PDB entry 6NNE | X-ray diffraction, 1.59 A resolution | chain A

== Chain A ==
Protein: Dihydrofolate reductase
From: Mycobacterium tuberculosis (strain ATCC 25177 / H37Ra)
Notes: EC 1.5.1.3
Reference sequence: A5U6B6 (A5U6B6_MYCTA); residues 1-159 here = UniProt positions 1-159
Amino-acid sequence (159 residues; numbered 1 to 159; the number before each row is that of its first residue):
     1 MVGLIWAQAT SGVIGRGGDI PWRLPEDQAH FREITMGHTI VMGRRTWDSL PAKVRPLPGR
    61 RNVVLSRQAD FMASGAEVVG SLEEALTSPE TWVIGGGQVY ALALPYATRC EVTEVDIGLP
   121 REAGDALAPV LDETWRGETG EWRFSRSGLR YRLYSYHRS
Ion coordination: Co2+: His38 (shared with 1 residue of chain B)
Small-molecule neighbours:
  - KUP (5-[(3,4-dimethoxyphenyl)methyl]pyrimidine-2,4-diamine): Ile5, Trp6, Ala7, Ile20, Arg23, Asp27, Gln28, Phe31, Leu50, Leu57, Ile94, Tyr100, Thr113
  - NADPH (NDP; NADPH dihydro-nicotinamide-adenine-dinucleotide phosphate): Trp6, Ala7, Ile14, Gly15, Arg16, Gly18, Asp19, Ile20, Trp22, Gly43, Arg44, Arg45, Thr46, Ser49, Leu65, Ser66, Arg67, Gln68, Gly80, Ile94, Gly95, Gly96, Gly97, Gln98, Val99, Tyr100, Leu102, Ala126

== In short ==
Chain A binds NADPH and compound KUP.
Chain A is Dihydrofolate reductase (Mycobacterium tuberculosis (strain ATCC 25177 / H37Ra)); the structure,
Crystal structure of Dihydrofolate reductase from Mycobacterium tuberculosis in complex with diaverdine, was
determined by X-ray diffraction (same publication as 6NNC, 6NND, 6NNH and 6NNI).
